PDB entry 1YA7 | X-ray diffraction, 2.30 A resolution | chains E and K of the 21 polymer chains in the assembly

== Chain E ==
Molecule: Proteasome alpha subunit
From: Thermoplasma acidophilum
Notes: EC 3.4.25.1
UniProtKB: P25156 (PSMA_THEAC); residues 1-233 here = UniProt positions 1-233
Chain sequence (233 residues; row label = number of the first residue in the row):
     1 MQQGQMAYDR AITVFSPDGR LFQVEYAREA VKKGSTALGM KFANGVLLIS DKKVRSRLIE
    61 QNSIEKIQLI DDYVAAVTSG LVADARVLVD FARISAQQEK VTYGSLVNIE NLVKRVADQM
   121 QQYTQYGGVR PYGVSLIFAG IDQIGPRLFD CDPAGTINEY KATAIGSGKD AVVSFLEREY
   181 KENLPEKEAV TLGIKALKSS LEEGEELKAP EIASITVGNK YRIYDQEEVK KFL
Unresolved in the structure: 1-6
Swiss-Prot annotation at these positions:
  - mutagenesis: Met1 to Ile12 (Markedly increases peptidolytic activity. Designated open-gate mutant), Lys66 (K66A: Prevents PAN to associate with the proteasome and stimulate gate opening), Leu81 (L81A/E/G: Prevents PAN to stimulate gate opening), Val82 (V82A: No effect on PAN's ability to stimulate gate opening; V82D/G: Prevents PAN to stimulate gate opening)

== Chain K ==
Molecule: Proteasome beta subunit
From: Thermoplasma acidophilum
Notes: EC 3.4.25.1
UniProtKB: P28061 (PSMB_THEAC); residues -7 to 203 here correspond to UniProt positions 1-211 (UniProt number = residue number + 8)
Chain sequence (217 residues; numbered -7 to 209; the number before each row is that of its first residue; numbers below 1 keep their minus sign (Met-7 is residue -7)):
    -7 MNQTLETGTT TVGITLKDAV IMATERRVTM ENFIMHKNGK KLFQIDTYTG MTIAGLVGDA
    53 QVLVRYMKAE LELYRLQRRV NMPIEAVATL LSNMLNQVKY MPYMVQLLVG GIDTAPHVFS
   113 IDAAGGSVED IYASTGSGSP FVYGVLESQY SEKMTVDEGV DLVIRAISAA KQRDSASGGM
   173 IDVAVITRKD GYVQLPTDQI ESRIRKLGLI LHHHHHH
Unresolved in the structure: -7 to 0, 204-209
Differences from the reference sequence: expression tag (204-209)
Swiss-Prot annotation at these positions:
  - active site: Thr1 (Nucleophile)

== Chain E / chain K interface ==
Pairs across the interface (18; chain E residue first):
  Asn62(E) - Arg71(K)  hydrogen bond (backbone-side chain)
  Ser63(E) - Arg71(K)
  Glu65(E) - Arg71(K)  salt bridge
  Leu69(E) - Leu68(K)
  Ile70(E) - Leu68(K)
  Asp71(E) - Glu64(K)
  Asp71(E) - Leu68(K)
  Asp72(E) - Glu64(K)
  Asp72(E) - Arg67(K)  salt bridge
  Arg93(E) - Leu65(K)
  Arg93(E) - Leu68(K)
  Ile94(E) - Leu65(K)  hydrophobic
  Gln97(E) - Ala61(K)
  Gln97(E) - Glu64(K)  hydrogen bond
  Lys100(E) - Glu64(K)  salt bridge
  Val101(E) - Arg57(K)
  Val101(E) - Tyr58(K)  hydrophobic
  Val101(E) - Ala61(K)  hydrophobic
Also at the interface, not in a pair above, chain K (9 interface residues in all): Gln69

== Summary ==
Chain E and chain K form an interface of 12 and 9 residues respectively, with 2 hydrogen bonds and 3 salt
bridges. Polar pairs include Glu65(E)-Arg71(K), Asp72(E)-Arg67(K) and Lys100(E)-Glu64(K). UniProt lists 15
mutagenesis sites on chain E; active-site residue Thr1(K) on chain K.
Here chain E is Proteasome alpha subunit and chain K is Proteasome beta subunit, both from Thermoplasma
acidophilum. Entry 1YA7 (Implications for interactions of proteasome with PAN and PA700 from the 1.9 A
structure of a ...) was determined by X-ray diffraction (same publication as 1Z7Q, 1YAR and 1YAU).
